PDB entry 7CAD | electron microscopy, 3.41 A resolution | chains D and A of the 4 polymer chains in the assembly

# Chain D
Name: ABC transporter, ATP-binding protein SugC
Source organism: Mycolicibacterium smegmatis (strain ATCC 700084 / mc(2)155)
Reference sequence: A0R2C0 (A0R2C0_MYCS2); residue numbers follow UniProt; this construct covers 1-406
Sequence (406 residues; row label = number of the first residue in the row):
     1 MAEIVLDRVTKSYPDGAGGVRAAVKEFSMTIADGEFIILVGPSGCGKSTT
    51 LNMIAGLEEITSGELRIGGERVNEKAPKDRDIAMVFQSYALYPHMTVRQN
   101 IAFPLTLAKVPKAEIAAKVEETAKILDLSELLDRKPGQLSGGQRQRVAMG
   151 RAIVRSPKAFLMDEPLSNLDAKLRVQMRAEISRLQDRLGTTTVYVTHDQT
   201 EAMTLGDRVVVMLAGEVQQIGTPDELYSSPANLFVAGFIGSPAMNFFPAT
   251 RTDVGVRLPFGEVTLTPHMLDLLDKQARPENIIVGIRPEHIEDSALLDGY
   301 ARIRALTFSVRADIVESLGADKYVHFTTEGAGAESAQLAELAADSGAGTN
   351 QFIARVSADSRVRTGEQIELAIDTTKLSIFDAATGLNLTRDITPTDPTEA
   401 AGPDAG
Disordered / not traced: 1, 15-20, 392-406
What the authors report for this chain:
  - catalytic residues: Glu164 (citing earlier work)

# Chain A
Name: ABC sugar transporter, permease component
Source organism: Mycolicibacterium smegmatis (strain ATCC 700084 / mc(2)155)
Reference sequence: I7G6S2 (I7G6S2_MYCS2); residues 1-305 here = UniProt positions 1-305
Sequence (305 residues; row label = number of the first residue in the row):
     1 MTAAVTPSASAVASDDKKSERRLAFWLIAPAVLLMLAVTAYPIGYAVWLS
    51 LQRYNLAEPHDTEFIGLANYVTVLTDGYWWTAFAVTLGITVVSVAIEFAL
   101 GLALALVMHRTIFGKGAVRTAILIPYGIVTVAASYSWYYAWTPGTGYLAN
   151 LLPEGSAPLTDQLPSLAIVVLAEVWKTTPFMALLLLAGLALVPQDLLNAA
   201 QVDGAGPWKRLTKVILPMIKPAILVALLFRTLDAFRIFDNIYILTGGSND
   251 TGSVSILGYDNLFKAFNVGLGSAISVLIFLSVAIIAFIYIKIFGAAAPGS
   301 DEEVR
Disordered / not traced: 1-16, 294-305

# Chain D / chain A interface
Residue-residue contacts (24; chain D residue first):
  Leu57(D) - Val202(A)  hydrophobic
  Lys78(D) - Gly204(A)
  Ile82(D) - Val202(A)
  Phe86(D) - Asp195(A)
  Phe86(D) - Asn198(A)
  Phe86(D) - Ala199(A)  hydrophobic
  Ser88(D) - Asp195(A)  hydrogen bond
  Ala90(D) - Asp195(A)
  Ala90(D) - Leu196(A)
  Tyr92(D) - Leu196(A)  hydrophobic
  Tyr92(D) - Ala199(A)
  Tyr92(D) - Ala200(A)  hydrogen bond (side chain-backbone)
  Tyr92(D) - Val214(A)  hydrophobic
  Pro93(D) - Met218(A)  hydrophobic
  His94(D) - Lys213(A)  hydrogen bond (side chain-backbone)
  His94(D) - Val214(A)
  His94(D) - Met218(A)
  Met95(D) - Lys213(A)
  Phe103(D) - Asp203(A)
  Phe103(D) - Val214(A)  hydrophobic
  Leu107(D) - Asp203(A)
  Leu107(D) - Ala205(A)  hydrophobic
  Leu107(D) - Lys209(A)
  Arg155(D) - Asp203(A)  salt bridge
Also at the interface, not in a pair above, chain D (18 interface residues in all): Pro77, Met84, Leu91, Pro104, Arg151
Also at the interface, not in a pair above, chain A (15 interface residues in all): Gln201, Pro217

# In short
Chain D and chain A form an interface of 18 and 15 residues respectively, with 3 hydrogen bonds and 1 salt
bridge. Among the polar pairs are Arg155(D)-Asp203(A), Ser88(D)-Asp195(A) and Tyr92(D)-Ala200(A). The paper
reports the catalytic residue Glu164(D).
Chain D is ABC transporter, ATP-binding protein SugC and chain A is ABC sugar transporter, permease component,
both from Mycolicibacterium smegmatis (strain ATCC 700084 / mc(2)155); the structure, Mycobacterium smegmatis
SugABC complex, was determined by electron microscopy together with 7CAE, 7CAF and 7CAG from the same study.
